Entry 7SAX (electron microscopy, 3.00 A resolution); this record covers chains C and G of the 7 polymer chains in the assembly.

== Chain C (and G) ==
Name: GldL
Organism: Sphingobacterium wenxiniae
Notes: chain G of this document is another copy of the same molecule, construct and numbering; everything in this record applies to it too
UniProtKB: A0A1I6R6J4 (A0A1I6R6J4_9SPHI); numbering as in UniProt (aligned over 1-212)
Sequence (212 residues; numbered 1 to 212; the number before each row is that of its first residue):
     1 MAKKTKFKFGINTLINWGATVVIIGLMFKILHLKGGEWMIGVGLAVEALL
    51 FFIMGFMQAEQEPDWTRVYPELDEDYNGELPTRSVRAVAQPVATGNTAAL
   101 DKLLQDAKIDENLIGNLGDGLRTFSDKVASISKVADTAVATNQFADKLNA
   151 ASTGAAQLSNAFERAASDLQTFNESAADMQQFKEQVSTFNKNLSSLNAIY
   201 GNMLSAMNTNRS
Not modelled in the structure: 1-8, 69-212 (chain G: 1-8, 59-212)

== How chain C and chain G interact ==
Pairs across the interface (23):
  F9(C) with F56(G), hydrophobic
  T13(C) with G55(G), hydrogen bond (side chain-backbone)
  N16(C) with F51(G); M54(G); G55(G)
  W17(C) with F52(G), hydrogen bond (side chain-backbone); G55(G); F56(G), hydrophobic
  A19(C) with F51(G), hydrophobic
  T20(C) with A48(G), hydrogen bond (side chain-backbone); F51(G); F52(G), hydrogen bond (side chain-backbone)
  I23(C) with L44(G); A48(G), hydrophobic
  I24(C) with A48(G), hydrophobic
  M27(C) with G41(G); L44(G), hydrophobic; A45(G)
  I30(C) with K29(G), hydrogen bond (backbone-side chain); I40(G), hydrophobic
  L31(C) with E37(G); I40(G), hydrophobic; G41(G)
Also at the interface, not in a pair above, chain C (12 interface residues in all): L26
Also at the interface, not in a pair above, chain G (14 interface residues in all): L26, E47

== Summary ==
The interface between chain C and chain G involves 12 residues on one side and 14 on the other, with 5
hydrogen bonds. Polar pairs include T13(C)-G55(G), W17(C)-F52(G) and T20(C)-A48(G).
Both chains are GldL (Sphingobacterium wenxiniae). Entry 7SAX (Structure of GldLM, the proton-powered motor
that drives Type IX protein secretion and gliding motility in ...) was determined by electron microscopy (same
publication as 7SAT, 7SAU, 7SAZ and 7SB2).
